8XST - chains A and B; structure by electron microscopy, 3.10 A resolution.

# Chain A
Molecule: Transmembrane ATP-binding protein ABC transporter
Organism: Mycolicibacterium smegmatis MC2 155
UniProtKB: I7FIY9 (I7FIY9_MYCS2); residue numbers follow UniProt; this construct covers 1-578
Chain sequence (584 residues; numbered -5 to 578; the number before each row is that of its first residue; numbers below 1 keep their minus sign (Ser-5 is residue -5)):
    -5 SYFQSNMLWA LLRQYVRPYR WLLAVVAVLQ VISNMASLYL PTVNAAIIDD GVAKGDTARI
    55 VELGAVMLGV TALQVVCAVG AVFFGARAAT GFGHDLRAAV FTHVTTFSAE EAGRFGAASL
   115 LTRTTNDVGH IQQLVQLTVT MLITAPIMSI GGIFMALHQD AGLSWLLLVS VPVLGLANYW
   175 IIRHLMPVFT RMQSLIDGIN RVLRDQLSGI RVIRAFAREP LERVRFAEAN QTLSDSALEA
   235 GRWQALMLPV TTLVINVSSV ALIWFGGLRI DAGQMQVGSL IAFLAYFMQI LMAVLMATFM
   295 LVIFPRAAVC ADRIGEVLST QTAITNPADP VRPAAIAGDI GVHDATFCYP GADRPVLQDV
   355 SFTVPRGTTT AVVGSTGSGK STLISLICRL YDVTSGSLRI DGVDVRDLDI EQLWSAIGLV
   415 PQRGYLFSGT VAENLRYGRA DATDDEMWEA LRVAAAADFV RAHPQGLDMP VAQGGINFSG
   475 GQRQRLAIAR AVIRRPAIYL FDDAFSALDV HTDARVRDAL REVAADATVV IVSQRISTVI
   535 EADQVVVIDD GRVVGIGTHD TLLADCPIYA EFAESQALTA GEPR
Disordered / not traced: -5 to -2, 573-578
Sequence notes: expression tag (-5 to 0)
What the authors report for this chain:
  - mutagenesis - D497N: unchanged catalytic activity
  - catalytic residues: Asp497 (proposed by the authors, not directly observed)

# Chain B
Molecule: ABC transporter transmembrane region
Organism: Mycolicibacterium smegmatis MC2 155
UniProtKB: I7GDB1 (I7GDB1_MYCS2); residues 1-625 here correspond to UniProt positions 6-630 (UniProt number = residue number + 5)
Chain sequence (643 residues; numbered 1 to 643; the number before each row is that of its first residue):
     1 MRRGALPQAP LERTRDFKGS AIRLARRLLP QRALTLAVIL LGVGGIAIGV IGPRILGHAT
    61 DLLFNGVIGR ELPAGLTKEQ AVEAARARGD GTFADLLSGM DIVPGQGVDF GAVGRTLALA
   121 LGLYLVAALL VWVQARLLNV TVQRTMVALR AEVQEKIHRL PLSYFDSRQR GEVLSRVTND
   181 VDNIQNSVSM TISQLLTSVL TVFAVLVMML TISPLLTLFT VVTVPASLWV TRWITRRSQP
   241 LFVAQWRNTG RLAAHLEETY SGFTIVKTFG HREAAAGKFA ELNSETQQSS FGAQFFSGLV
   301 SPATMFIGNL SYVAVAVVGG LQVATGQITL GSIQAFIQYV RQFNQPLTQV AGMYNTLQSG
   361 IASAERVFDL LDTEEESADS PRRADVRTGR VEFEHVSFSY VPGTPVIEDL SLVAEPGSTV
   421 AIVGPTGAGK TTLVNLLMRF YDVDSGRITI DGVDIASVSR ESLRASIGMV LQDTWLFAGT
   481 IYDNIAYGRP DADEDEVIEA ATAAYVDRFV HTLPNGYDTR VDDDGGAISA GEKQLITIAR
   541 AVLARPKLLV LDEATSSVDT RTELLIAHAM AELRRDRTSF IIAHRLSTIR DADLILVMDS
   601 GRIIERGTHE ELLARHGRYW EMTRVHLGGI KAFHHHHHHH HHH
Disordered / not traced: 1-12, 632-643
Sequence notes: linker (626-633); expression tag (634-643)
Bound ions: Mg2+: Thr431 (together with ADP)
Small-molecule neighbours: ADP (adenosine-5'-diphosphate): Asp166, Tyr400, Val406, Pro425, Thr426, Gly427, Ala428, Gly429, Lys430, Thr431, Thr432, Tyr441
What the authors report for this chain:
  - catalytic residues: Glu553, His584 (by similarity / conservation)
  - mutagenesis - E553Q: decreased catalytic activity

# How chain A and chain B interact
Contacting residue pairs - 257 pairs, chain A then chain B:
  Leu34(A) with Asn309(B); Tyr312(B), hydrophobic
  Pro35(A) with Tyr312(B)
  Asn38(A) with Tyr312(B), hydrogen bond; Ala316(B)
  Ile42(A) with Leu330(B), hydrophobic
  Val46(A) with Leu96(B); Gly320(B); Val323(B), hydrophobic
  Ala47(A) with Phe93(B)
  Gly49(A) with Thr92(B); Phe93(B)
  Thr51(A) with Thr92(B), hydrogen bond; Leu321(B)
  Ile54(A) with Val317(B); Gly320(B); Leu321(B); Ala324(B), hydrophobic
  Gly58(A) with Val317(B)
  Met61(A) with Tyr312(B), hydrophobic; Val313(B), hydrophobic; Ala316(B), hydrophobic
  Leu62(A) with Val313(B), hydrophobic
  Thr65(A) with Phe306(B); Asn309(B); Leu310(B)
  Gln68(A) with Met305(B); Asn309(B), hydrogen bond
  Val69(A) with Pro302(B); Phe306(B), hydrophobic
  Val73(A) with Phe295(B); Pro302(B), hydrophobic
  Val76(A) with Phe295(B), hydrophobic; Gly298(B)
  Phe77(A) with Phe291(B), hydrophobic; Phe295(B), hydrophobic
  Ala80(A) with Phe291(B); Gln294(B)
  Arg81(A) with Phe291(B)
  Thr84(A) with Gln287(B)
  His88(A) with Asn283(B), hydrogen bond (backbone-side chain); Ser284(B); Gln287(B)
  Arg91(A) with Leu252(B); Phe279(B); Asn283(B), hydrogen bond; Thr286(B)
  Ala92(A) with Phe279(B), hydrophobic; Asn283(B)
  Phe95(A) with Leu256(B), hydrophobic; Thr259(B); Tyr260(B); Ala275(B); Ala276(B), hydrophobic; Phe279(B), hydrophobic
  Val98(A) with Tyr260(B), hydrophobic; Phe263(B)
  Thr99(A) with Phe263(B); Arg272(B), hydrogen bond (backbone-side chain)
  Phe101(A) with Phe263(B); Lys267(B)
  Ser102(A) with Lys267(B)
  Ala103(A) with Lys267(B)
  Gly107(A) with Asp524(B); Gly525(B); Gly526(B), hydrogen bond (backbone-backbone)
  Arg108(A) with Asp523(B); Asp524(B); Gly525(B)
  Ala111(A) with Glu257(B); Ser261(B)
  Leu114(A) with Tyr260(B)
  Leu115(A) with Ala253(B); Leu256(B), hydrophobic; Glu257(B); Tyr260(B)
  Thr118(A) with Leu256(B); Tyr260(B)
  Thr119(A) with Leu256(B)
  Gln130(A) with Gln294(B)
  Ile190(A) with Asp182(B)
  Ile193(A) with Arg150(B)
  Asn194(A) with Thr178(B)
  Arg195(A) with Ala478(B); Asp522(B), salt bridge
  Leu197(A) with Gln154(B); Val177(B); Thr178(B)
  Arg198(A) with Leu174(B)
  Asp199(A) with Trp475(B), hydrogen bond (backbone-side chain); Phe477(B); Ala478(B), hydrogen bond (side chain-backbone)
  Gln200(A) with Gln154(B), hydrogen bond
  Leu201(A) with Ile157(B), hydrophobic; Phe165(B), hydrophobic; Val173(B); Leu174(B), hydrophobic; Val177(B), hydrophobic
  Gly203(A) with Trp475(B)
  Ile204(A) with Ile157(B), hydrophobic; Leu162(B), hydrophobic
  Arg205(A) with Leu162(B); Asp166(B), salt bridge; Asn435(B), hydrogen bond; Phe440(B); Met469(B); Leu471(B)
  Val206(A) with Trp475(B), hydrophobic
  Ile207(A) with Trp475(B), hydrophobic; Tyr487(B)
  Arg208(A) with Ile157(B), hydrogen bond (side chain-backbone); Leu160(B), hydrogen bond (side chain-backbone); Leu162(B); Phe165(B); Glu376(B), salt bridge; Arg464(B), hydrogen bond (backbone-side chain)
  Ala209(A) with Met438(B), hydrophobic; Arg464(B); Met469(B), hydrophobic
  Phe210(A) with Gly488(B); Arg540(B)
  Ala211(A) with Glu461(B); Ala465(B), hydrophobic
  Arg212(A) with Tyr487(B), hydrogen bond (side chain-backbone); Gly488(B), hydrogen bond (side chain-backbone); Arg489(B); Pro490(B)
  Glu213(A) with His158(B), salt bridge
  Leu215(A) with Tyr487(B), hydrophobic
  Glu216(A) with His158(B); Tyr487(B), hydrogen bond
  Arg217(A) with Gln154(B); Glu155(B), salt bridge; His158(B)
  Phe220(A) with Arg150(B); Gln154(B)
  Asn224(A) with Val147(B), hydrogen bond (side chain-backbone); Arg150(B); Ala151(B)
  Gln225(A) with Val147(B)
  Ser228(A) with Gln143(B), hydrogen bond (side chain-backbone); Val147(B)
  Ala231(A) with Asn139(B); Gln143(B)
  Leu232(A) with Asn139(B), hydrogen bond (backbone-side chain); Gln143(B)
  Gly235(A) with Asn139(B), hydrogen bond (backbone-side chain)
  Arg236(A) with Arg136(B); Asn139(B)
  Ala239(A) with Trp132(B); Ala135(B), hydrophobic; Arg136(B)
  Leu240(A) with Trp132(B)
  Pro243(A) with Ala128(B); Trp132(B)
  Leu247(A) with Ala128(B), hydrophobic
  Asn250(A) with Tyr124(B)
  Val251(A) with Leu121(B), hydrophobic
  Ser253(A) with Leu56(B)
  Val254(A) with Leu56(B), hydrophobic; Leu117(B); Ala120(B), hydrophobic; Leu121(B), hydrophobic; Tyr124(B), hydrophobic
  Ile257(A) with Leu56(B); Leu117(B), hydrophobic
  Trp258(A) with Phe110(B), hydrophobic; Gly114(B); Leu117(B)
  Gly261(A) with Leu63(B); Phe110(B)
  Leu262(A) with Phe110(B)
  Ile264(A) with Val67(B), hydrophobic; Arg70(B)
  Asp265(A) with Arg70(B), salt bridge; Val108(B); Phe110(B)
  Val271(A) with Phe64(B), hydrophobic; Leu330(B), hydrophobic
  Leu274(A) with Thr60(B); Leu63(B), hydrophobic
  Ile275(A) with Gln334(B)
  Leu278(A) with Leu56(B), hydrophobic; Gln334(B); Gln338(B)
  Ala279(A) with Arg341(B)
  Met282(A) with Arg341(B)
  Gln283(A) with Arg341(B)
  Tyr343(A) with Thr512(B); Ala527(B)
  Pro344(A) with Pro514(B)
  Gly345(A) with Pro514(B)
  Ala346(A) with His511(B); Thr512(B); Leu513(B); Pro514(B)
  Asp347(A) with His511(B), hydrogen bond (backbone-backbone)
  Arg348(A) with Arg508(B), hydrogen bond (side chain-backbone); His511(B), hydrogen bond (backbone-backbone); Thr512(B), hydrogen bond
  Val350(A) with Thr512(B)
  Gly368(A) with Asp559(B)
  Ser369(A) with Arg508(B); Asp559(B), hydrogen bond; Arg561(B), hydrogen bond; Thr562(B)
  Thr370(A) with Arg508(B), hydrogen bond (backbone-side chain); Leu535(B); Asp559(B); Thr562(B)
  Gly371(A) with Glu532(B)
  Leu384(A) with Lys267(B)
  Trp408(A) with Lys267(B)
  Ile411(A) with Thr268(B)
  Leu413(A) with Phe269(B)
  Tyr419(A) with Glu257(B); Glu258(B); Ser261(B); Gly262(B); Ile265(B)
  Phe421(A) with Glu258(B); Gly262(B); Ile265(B), hydrophobic; Val266(B), hydrophobic
  Ser422(A) with Glu258(B), hydrogen bond (backbone-side chain)
  Tyr431(A) with Phe269(B); His271(B), hydrogen bond (backbone-side chain)
  Gln467(A) with Ala254(B), hydrogen bond (side chain-backbone); Glu257(B)
  Arg484(A) with Ile265(B)
  Arg488(A) with Thr268(B); Phe269(B); Gly270(B)
  Asp503(A) with Lys631(B)
  Val504(A) with Val625(B); His626(B); Gly629(B)
  His505(A) with Gly629(B); Lys631(B)
  Gln528(A) with Ser557(B); Val558(B); Asp559(B)
  Asp544(A) with Arg508(B)
  Glu565(A) with Arg561(B), salt bridge
  Phe566(A) with Asp559(B)
  Glu568(A) with Arg590(B), salt bridge
  Ser569(A) with Thr560(B), hydrogen bond (side chain-backbone); Leu564(B); Ser587(B), hydrogen bond (backbone-side chain)
  Gln570(A) with Thr560(B); Ser587(B)
  Ala571(A) with Arg590(B), hydrogen bond (backbone-side chain)
  Leu572(A) with Leu586(B); Ser587(B); Thr623(B); His626(B); Leu627(B)
Also at the interface, not in a pair above, chain A (149 interface residues in all): Ser31, Ile41, Gly45, Lys48, Val55, Ala66, Ala72, Gly85, Ala106, Ala112, Gln126, Met135, Ser202, Leu227, Leu242, Gly267, Met286, Pro349, Arg383, Glu405, Pro415, Gly432, Ala434, Ala485, Asp543
Also at the interface, not in a pair above, chain B (151 interface residues in all): Ala59, Leu125, Val131, Val140, Arg159, Pro161, Ser290, Leu299, Ser301, Ile337, Gln342, Tyr441, Phe509, Arg520, Gly531, Ala541, Ala544, Leu565, His609, Ile630

# In short
149 residues of chain A face 151 of chain B across their interface, with 34 hydrogen bonds and 8 salt bridges.
Among the polar pairs are Arg195(A)-Asp522(B), Arg205(A)-Asp166(B) and Arg208(A)-Glu376(B). Ligands of chain
B: ADP. The paper reports catalytic residues Asp497(A) and Glu553(B) among others; E553Q of chain B reduces
catalytic activity.
Here chain A is Transmembrane ATP-binding protein ABC transporter and chain B is ABC transporter transmembrane
region, both from Mycolicibacterium smegmatis MC2 155. Entry 8XST (Cryo-EM structure of MsRv1273c/72c from
Mycobacterium smegmatis in the ADP-bound IFasym-3 state (ADP 4 degrees C ...) was determined by electron
microscopy (same publication as 8WCW, 8WCX, 8XSR, 8XSS, 9IQE, 9IQF, 9IQG and 9KWI).
